9M6H - chains A and Q of the 20 polymer chains in the assembly; structure by electron microscopy, 3.27 A resolution.

# Chain A (and Q)
Protein: Flagellar hook-associated protein 2
Source organism: Salmonella enterica subsp. enterica serovar Typhimurium
Notes: chain Q of this document is another copy of the same molecule, construct and numbering; everything in this record applies to it too
Reference sequence: P16328 (FLID_SALTY); residue numbers follow UniProt; this construct covers 21-450
Sequence (430 residues; row label = number of the first residue in the row):
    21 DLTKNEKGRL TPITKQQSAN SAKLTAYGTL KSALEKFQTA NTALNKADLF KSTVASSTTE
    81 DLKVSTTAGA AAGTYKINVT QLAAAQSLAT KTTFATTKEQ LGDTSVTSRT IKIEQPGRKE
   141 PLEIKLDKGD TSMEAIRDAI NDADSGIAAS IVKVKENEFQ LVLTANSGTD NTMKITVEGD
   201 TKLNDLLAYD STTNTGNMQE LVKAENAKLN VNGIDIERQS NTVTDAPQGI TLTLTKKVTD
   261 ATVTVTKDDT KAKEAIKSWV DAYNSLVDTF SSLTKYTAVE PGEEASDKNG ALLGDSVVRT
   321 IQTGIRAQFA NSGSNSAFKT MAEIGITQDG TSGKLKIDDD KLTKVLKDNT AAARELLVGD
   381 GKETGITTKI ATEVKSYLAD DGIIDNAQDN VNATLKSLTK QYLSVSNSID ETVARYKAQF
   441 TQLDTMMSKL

# How chain A and chain Q interact
Pairs across the interface (18; chain A residue first):
  A91(A) with S170(Q)
  N232(A) with L221(Q); V222(Q)
  I234(A) with Q180(Q); L221(Q), hydrophobic
  D235(A) with V174(Q)
  I236(A) with V172(Q), hydrophobic; V174(Q), hydrophobic
  R238(A) with K173(Q), hydrogen bond (side chain-backbone); V174(Q), hydrogen bond (side chain-backbone)
  D245(A) with K173(Q), hydrogen bond (backbone-backbone)
  A246(A) with I171(Q); V172(Q)
  P247(A) with I171(Q)
  Q248(A) with I171(Q), hydrogen bond (backbone-backbone)
  K267(A) with D164(Q), salt bridge
  D368(A) with D164(Q)
  R374(A) with D162(Q), salt bridge
Interface residues without a listed pair, chain A (20 interface residues in all): T78, A92, Y95, G233, E237, T370, A371
Interface residues without a listed pair, chain Q (17 interface residues in all): R157, A168, A169, K175, F179, V182, K256

# In short
The interface between chain A and chain Q involves 20 residues on one side and 17 on the other; the contacts
include 4 hydrogen bonds and 2 salt bridges. Polar pairs include K267(A)-D164(Q), R374(A)-D162(Q) and
R238(A)-K173(Q).
Chain A and chain Q are both Flagellar hook-associated protein 2 (Salmonella enterica subsp. enterica serovar
Typhimurium); the structure, structure of FliD-FliC at a 10:10 stoichiometry, was determined by electron
microscopy.
